7RSY - chain A; structure by X-ray diffraction, 2.70 A resolution.

== Chain A ==
Molecule: HIV-1 gp120 Clade C1086
Organism: Human immunodeficiency virus 1
Chain sequence (362 residues; row label = number of the first residue in the row; note: 93 numbers in that range are skipped by the numbering (no residue carries them; nothing is unmodelled there)):
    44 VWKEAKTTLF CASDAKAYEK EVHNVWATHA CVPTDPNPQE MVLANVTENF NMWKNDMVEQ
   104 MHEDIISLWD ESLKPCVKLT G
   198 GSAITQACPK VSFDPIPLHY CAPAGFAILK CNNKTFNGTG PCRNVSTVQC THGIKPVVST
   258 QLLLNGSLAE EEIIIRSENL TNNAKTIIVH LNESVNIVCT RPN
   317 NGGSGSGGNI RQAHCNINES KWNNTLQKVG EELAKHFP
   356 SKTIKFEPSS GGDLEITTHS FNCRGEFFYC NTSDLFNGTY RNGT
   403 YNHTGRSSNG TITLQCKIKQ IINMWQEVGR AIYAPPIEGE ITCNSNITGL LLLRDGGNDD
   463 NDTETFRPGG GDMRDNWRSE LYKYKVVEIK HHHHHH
Unresolved in the structure: 44-48, 317-324, 458-463, 491-498
Disulfide bonds: C54-C74, C119-C205, C218-C247, C228-C239, C296-C331, C378-C445, C385-C418
Covalently attached groups: N-acetylglucosamine (NAG) linked to N234, N262, N276, N289, N339, N386, N392
Small-molecule neighbours: 7IW (N~1~-{(1R,2R,3S)-2-(carbamimidamidomethyl)-3-[(3R)-3,4-dihydroxybutyl]-5-[(methylamino)methyl]-2,3-dihydro-1H-inden-1-yl}-N~2~-(4-chloro-3-fluorophenyl)ethanediamide): H105, W112, V255, S256, T257, D368, E370, I371, S375, F376, N377, F382, I424, N425, M426, W427, Q428, E429, V430, G431, G472, G473, D474, M475, R476
From the paper describing this entry:
  - binding site for 7IW: H105, D474

== Overview ==
Chain A binds compound 7IW. Covalently linked N-acetylglucosamine: at N234, N262, N276, N289, N339 and N386
and 1 more. From the paper: a binding site for 7IW at H105 and D474.
Chain A is HIV-1 gp120 Clade C1086 (Human immunodeficiency virus 1); the structure, HIV-1 gp120 complex with
CJF-III-049-R, was determined by X-ray diffraction together with 7RSX and 7RSZ from the same study.
